Entry 9FE2 (X-ray diffraction, 1.89 A resolution); this record covers chains D and A.

Chain D:
Name: Darpin
Organism: synthetic construct
Notes: antibody fragment or engineered binder
Chain sequence (169 residues; numbered 1 to 169; the number before each row is that of its first residue):
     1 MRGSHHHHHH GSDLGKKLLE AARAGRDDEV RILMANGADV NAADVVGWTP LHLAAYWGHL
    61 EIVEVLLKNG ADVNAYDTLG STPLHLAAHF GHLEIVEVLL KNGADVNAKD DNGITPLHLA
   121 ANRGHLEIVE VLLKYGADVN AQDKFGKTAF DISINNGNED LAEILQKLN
Not modelled in the structure: 1-14, 166-169

Chain A:
Name: Multidrug efflux pump subunit AcrB
Organism: Escherichia coli K-12
Reference sequence: P31224 (ACRB_ECOLI); residues 1-1049 here = UniProt positions 1-1049
Chain sequence (1057 residues; row label = number of the first residue in the row):
     1 MPNFFIDRPI FAWVIAIIIM LAGGLAILKL PVAQYPTIAP PAVTISASYP GADAKTVQDT
    61 VTQVIEQNMN GIDNLMYMSS NSDSTGTVQI TLTFESGTDA DIAQVQVQNK LQLAMPLLPQ
   121 EVQQQGVSVE KSSSSFLMVV GVINTDGTMT QEDISDYVAA NMKDAISRTS GVGDVQLFGS
   181 QYAMRIWMNP NELNKFQLTP VDVITAIKAQ NAQVAAGQLG GTPPVKGQQL NASIIAQTRL
   241 TSTEEFGKIL LKVNQDGSRV LLRDVAKIEL GGENYDIIAE FNGQPASGLG IKLATGANAL
   301 DTAAAIRAEL AKMEPFFPSG LKIVYPYDTT PFVKISIHEV VKTLVEAIIL VFLVMYLFLQ
   361 NFRATLIPTI AVPVVLLGTF AVLAAFGFSI NTLTMFGMVL AIGLLVDDAI VVVENVERVM
   421 AEEGLPPKEA TRKSMGQIQG ALVGIAMVLS AVFVPMAFFG GSTGAIYRQF SITIVSAMAL
   481 SVLVALILTP ALCATMLKPI AKGDHGEGKK GFFGWFNRMF EKSTHHYTDS VGGILRSTGR
   541 YLVLYLIIVV GMAYLFVRLP SSFLPDEDQG VFMTMVQLPA GATQERTQKV LNEVTHYYLT
   601 KEKNNVESVF AWNGFGFAGR GQNTGIAFVS LKDWADRPGE ENKVEAITMR ATRAFSQIKD
   661 AMVFAFNLPA IVELGTATGF DFELIDQAGL GHEKLTQARN QLLAEAAKHP DMLTSVRPNG
   721 LEDTPQFKID IDQEKAQALG VSINDINTTL GAAWGGSYVN DFIDRGRVKK VYVMSEAKYR
   781 MLPDDIGDWY VRAADGQMVP FSAFSSSRWE YGSPRLERYN GLPSMEILGQ AAPGKSTGEA
   841 MELMEQLASK LPTGVGYDWT GMSYQERLSG NQAPSLYAIS LIVVFLCLAA LYESWSIPFS
   901 VMLVVPLGVI GALLAATFRG LTNDVYFQVG LLTTIGLSAK NAILIVEFAK DLMDKEGKGL
   961 IEATLDAVRM RLRPILMTSL AFILGVMPLV ISTGAGSGAQ NAVGTGVMGG MVTATVLAIF
  1021 FVPVFFVVVR RRFSRKNEDI EHSHTVDHHL EHHHHHH
Not modelled in the structure: 1044-1057
Differences from the reference sequence: engineered mutation Trp612 (Val in P31224); expression tag (1050-1057)
Residues lining bound ligands: minocycline (MIY; (4s,4as,5ar,12as)-4,7-bis(dimethylamino)-3,10,12,12a-tetrahydroxy-1,11-dioxo-1,4,4a,5,5a,6,11,12a-octahydrotetracene-2- carboxamide): Ser48, Thr87, Gln176, Leu177, Phe178, Gly179, Ser180, Glu273, Asn274, Ile277, Trp612, Phe615, Arg620
What the authors report for this chain:
  - contacts within the chain: Phe610-Trp612 (pi stacking), Trp612-Phe615 (pi stacking)
  - conformationally variable residues (side-chain flip): Phe615
  - binding site for minocycline: Gly179, Phe615
  - mutagenesis - V612W: increased growth in response to phenicols and linezolid
  - mutagenesis - V612W: decreased growth in response to most other tested substrates

Interface between chain D and chain A:
Pairs across the interface - 24 pairs, chain D then chain A:
  Arg23(D) - Glu722(A)
  Arg23(D) - Asp723(A)  hydrogen bond (side chain-backbone)
  Val46(D) - Trp809(A)  hydrophobic
  Trp48(D) - Trp809(A)
  Trp48(D) - Tyr811(A)  hydrophobic
  Leu53(D) - Tyr811(A)
  Tyr56(D) - Tyr811(A)  hydrogen bond (side chain-backbone)
  Trp57(D) - Tyr811(A)  hydrophobic
  Asp77(D) - Trp809(A)
  Thr78(D) - Trp809(A)  hydrogen bond
  Leu79(D) - Phe727(A)  hydrophobic
  Leu79(D) - Ser807(A)
  Leu79(D) - Arg808(A)
  Leu79(D) - Trp809(A)
  His89(D) - Arg808(A)
  Asn112(D) - Ser806(A)
  Asn112(D) - Ser807(A)  hydrogen bond (side chain-backbone)
  Lys144(D) - Ser802(A)  hydrogen bond (side chain-backbone)
  Lys144(D) - Ser805(A)  hydrogen bond (side chain-backbone)
  Phe145(D) - Asp732(A)
  Phe145(D) - Ala803(A)
  Phe145(D) - Phe804(A)
  Phe145(D) - Ser805(A)
  Lys147(D) - Glu734(A)
Also at the interface, not in a pair above, chain D (15 interface residues in all): Asp44
Also at the interface, not in a pair above, chain A (18 interface residues in all): Pro725, Lys735, Pro783, Glu810

Summary:
15 residues of chain D face 18 of chain A across their interface; the contacts include 6 hydrogen bonds. Polar
pairs include Arg23(D)-Asp723(A), Tyr56(D)-Tyr811(A) and Thr78(D)-Trp809(A). Ligands of chain A: minocycline.
From the paper: a binding site for minocycline at Gly179(A) and Phe615(A); V612W of chain A increases growth
in response to phenicols and linezolid.
Here chain D is Darpin (synthetic construct) and chain A is Multidrug efflux pump subunit AcrB (Escherichia
coli K-12). Entry 9FE2 (Crystallographic structure of AcrB V612W with bound minocycline) was determined by
X-ray diffraction together with 9FE3, 9FHC, 9FHG and 9FHJ from the same study.
